1FJG - chains A and K of the 22 polymer chains in the assembly; structure by X-ray diffraction, 3.00 A resolution.

# Chain A
Molecule: 16S ribosomal RNA
From: Thermus thermophilus
Sequence (1522 nucleotides; numbered 0 to 1544 plus 19 insertion-coded residues; 42 numbers in that range are skipped by the numbering (no residue carries them; nothing is unmodelled there); the number before each row is that of its first residue; a row labelled like 190A-190L holds insertion residues (190A, then the next letters in order); numbering starts at 0):
     0 UUUGUUGGAGAGUUUGAUCCUGGCUCAGGGUGAACGCUGGCGGCGUGCCU
    50 AAGACAUGCAAGUCGUGCGGG
    73 CCGCGGGGUUUU
    88 ACUCCG
    95 UGGUC
   101 AGCGGCGGACGGGUGAGUAACGCGUGGGU
  129A G
   130 ACCUACCCGGAAGAGGGGGACAACCCGGGGAAACUCGGGCUAAUCCCCCA
   180 UGUGGACCCGC
190A-190L CCCUUGGGGUGU
   191 GUCCAAAGGGCUUU
   216 GCCCGCUUCCGGAUGGGCCCGCGUCCCAUCAGCUAGUUGGUGGGGUAAUG
   266 GCCCACCAAGGCGACGACGGGUAGCCGGUCUGAGAGGAUGGCCGGCCACA
   316 GGGGCACUGAGACACGGGCCCCACUCCUACGGGAGGCAGCAGUUAGGAAU
   366 CUUCCGCAAUGGGCGCAAGCCUGACGGAGCGACGCCGCUUGGAGGAAGAA
   416 GCCCUUCGGGGUGUAAACUCCUGAA
   442 CCCGGGACGAAACCCCCGACGA
   474 GGGGACUGACGGUACCGGG
   494 GUAAUAGCGCCGGCCAACUCCGUGCCAGCAGCCGCGGUAAUACGGAGGGC
   544 GCGAGCGUUACCCGGAUUCACUGGGCGUAAAGGGCGUGUAGGCGGCCUGG
   594 GGCGUCCCAUGUGAAAGACCACGGCUCAACCGUGGGGGAGCGUGGGAUAC
   644 GCUCAGGCUAGACGGUGGGAGAGGGUGGUGGAAUUCCCGGAGUAGCGGUG
   694 AAAUGCGCAGAUACCGGGAGGAACGCCGAUGGCGAAGGCAGCCACCUGGU
   744 CCACCCGUGACGCUGAGGCGCGAAAGCGUGGGGAGCAAACCGGAUUAGAU
   794 ACCCGGGUAGUCCACGCCCUAAACGAUGCGCGCUAGGUCUCUGGGUCU
   848 CCUGGGGGCCGAAGCUAACGCGUUAAGCGCGCCGCCUGGGGAGUACGGCC
   898 GCAAGGCUGAAACUCAAAGGAAUUGACGGGGGCCCGCACAAGCGGUGGAG
   948 CAUGUGGUUUAAUUCGAAGCAACGCGAAGAACCUUACCAGGCCUUGACAU
   998 GCUAGG
 1003A G
  1004 AACCCGGGUGAAAGCCUGGGGUGCCCC
1030A-1030D GCGA
  1031 GGGGAGCCCUAGCACAGGUGCUGCAUGGCCGUCGUCAGCUCGUGCCGUGA
  1081 GGUGUUGGGUUAAGUCCCGCAACGAGCGCAACCCCCGCCGUUAGUUGCCA
  1131 GCGGUUCGGCCGGGCACUCUAACGGGACUGCCCGCGAAA
  1171 GCGGGAGGAAGGAGGGGACGACGUCUGGUCAGCAUGGCCCUUACGGCCUG
  1221 GGCGACACACGUGCUACAAUGCCCACUACAAAGCGAUGCCACCCGGCAAC
  1271 GGGGAGCUAAUCGCAAAAAGGUGGGCCCAGUUCGGAUUGGGGUCUGCAAC
  1321 CCGACCCCAUGAAGCCGGAAUCGCUAGUAAUCGCGGAUCAG
 1361A C
  1362 CAUGCCGCGGUGAAUACGUUCCCGGGCCUUGUACACACCGCCCGUCACGC
  1412 CAUGGGAGCGGGCUCUACCCGAAGUCGCCGGG
  1446 AGCCUACGGG
  1459 CAGGCGCCGAGGGUAGGGCCCGUGACUGGGGCGAAGUCGUAACAAGGUAG
  1509 CUGUACCGGAAGGUGCGGCUGGAUCACCUCCUUUCU
Unresolved in the structure: 0-4, 1535-1544
Metal / ion sites: Mg2+ site 1: U12, G22; Mg2+ site 2 near U14 (its only coordinating residue here); Mg2+ site 3 near G21 (its only coordinating residue here); Mg2+ site 4: G61, U62, G105; Mg2+ site 5: G69, G70, U98; Mg2+ site 6: C106, G107, A325; Mg2+ site 7: G107, G326; Mg2+ site 8: G107, G108, G326; Mg2+ site 9: G108, A109; Mg2+ site 10: A109, G331; Mg2+ site 11: A109, G324, G326; Mg2+ site 12: A116, G117, G289; 63 more Mg2+ sites not listed
Small-molecule neighbours:
  - paromomycin (PAR): C1404, G1405, U1406, C1407, A1408, C1409, G1489, C1490, G1491, A1492, A1493, G1494, U1495, C1496
  - spectinomycin (SCM): C1063, G1064, C1066, G1068, C1069, A1191, C1192, G1193, U1194, G1386, G1387, C1388
  - streptomycin (SRY): U12, U13, U14, C526, G527, C912, A913, A914, A915, C1490, G1491
From the paper describing this entry:
  - binding site for Fragment of messenger RNA: G693, G926, C1400, C1402, C1403
  - Mg2+ coordination: G1401
  - binding site for spectinomycin: G1064, C1192
  - binding site for paromomycin: A1408, G1491, A1493
  - conformationally variable residues (side-chain flip): A1492, A1493
  - contacts within the chain: G1064/C1192 (hydrogen bond)

# Chain K
Molecule: 30S ribosomal protein S11
From: Thermus thermophilus
Amino-acid sequence (129 residues; row label = number of the first residue in the row):
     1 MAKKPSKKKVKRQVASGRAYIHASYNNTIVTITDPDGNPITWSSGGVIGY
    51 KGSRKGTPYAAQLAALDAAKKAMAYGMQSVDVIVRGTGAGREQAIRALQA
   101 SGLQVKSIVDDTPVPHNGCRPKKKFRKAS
Unresolved in the structure: 1-10

# How chain A and chain K interact
Residue-residue contacts - 81 pairs, chain A then chain K:
  G674(A) / His-116(K)  base contact
  A675(A) / Val-114(K)  hydrogen bond to the sugar
  A675(A) / Pro-115(K)  base contact
  A675(A) / His-116(K)  hydrogen bond to the base
  A675(A) / Gly-118(K)  base contact
  A676(A) / Pro-113(K)  sugar contact
  A676(A) / Pro-115(K)  sugar contact
  A676(A) / Cys-119(K)  base contact
  U677(A) / Cys-119(K)  base contact
  G683(A) / Asn-38(K)  hydrogen bond to the sugar
  G683(A) / Pro-39(K)  base contact
  A684(A) / Asn-38(K)  hydrogen bond to the sugar
  A684(A) / Pro-39(K)  hydrogen bond to the sugar
  G685(A) / Pro-39(K)  sugar contact
  G685(A) / Ile-40(K)  sugar contact
  G685(A) / Trp-42(K)  sugar contact
  U686(A) / Trp-42(K)  hydrogen bond to the sugar
  A687(A) / Trp-42(K)  sugar contact
  A687(A) / Lys-71(K)  salt bridge to the phosphate
  G688(A) / Trp-42(K)  sugar contact
  G688(A) / Ser-44(K)  hydrogen bond to the phosphate
  G688(A) / Gly-46(K)  sugar contact
  G688(A) / Val-47(K)  sugar contact
  C689(A) / Asn-27(K)  phosphate contact
  C689(A) / Ser-44(K)  hydrogen bond to the phosphate
  C689(A) / Gly-45(K)  phosphate contact
  C689(A) / Gly-46(K)  hydrogen bond to the phosphate
  C689(A) / Lys-55(K)  salt bridge to the phosphate
  G690(A) / Asn-27(K)  phosphate contact
  G690(A) / Lys-51(K)  base contact
  G690(A) / Lys-55(K)  hydrogen bond to the base
  G691(A) / Asn-26(K)  hydrogen bond to the phosphate
  G691(A) / Lys-51(K)  base contact
  G691(A) / Gly-52(K)  base contact
  G691(A) / Lys-55(K)  hydrogen bond to the base
  U692(A) / Asn-26(K)  hydrogen bond to the phosphate
  U692(A) / Gly-52(K)  base contact
  U692(A) / Ser-53(K)  hydrogen bond to the base
  U692(A) / Lys-124(K)  salt bridge to the phosphate
  A694(A) / Ser-53(K)  hydrogen bond to the phosphate
  A695(A) / Ser-53(K)  hydrogen bond to the phosphate
  A704(A) / Trp-42(K)  base contact
  U705(A) / Ile-29(K)  base contact
  U705(A) / Trp-42(K)  base contact
  A706(A) / His-22(K)  sugar contact
  A706(A) / Ile-29(K)  sugar contact
  A706(A) / Thr-31(K)  hydrogen bond to the sugar
  A706(A) / Pro-39(K)  base contact
  C707(A) / Tyr-20(K)  hydrogen bond to the phosphate
  C707(A) / Thr-31(K)  sugar contact
  C707(A) / Gly-37(K)  hydrogen bond to the sugar
  C707(A) / Pro-39(K)  base contact
  C707(A) / Arg-85(K)  salt bridge to the phosphate
  C708(A) / Tyr-20(K)  hydrogen bond to the phosphate
  C708(A) / Asp-36(K)  sugar contact
  C708(A) / Gly-37(K)  sugar contact
  C708(A) / Arg-85(K)  salt bridge to the phosphate
  G714(A) / Cys-119(K)  base contact
  A715(A) / Gly-118(K)  base contact
  A716(A) / Asn-117(K)  hydrogen bond to the sugar
  A716(A) / Gly-118(K)  base contact
  C717(A) / His-116(K)  sugar contact
  C717(A) / Asn-117(K)  sugar contact
  G718(A) / His-116(K)  stacking on the base
  G718(A) / Asn-117(K)  sugar contact
  A777(A) / Cys-119(K)  base contact
  G778(A) / Cys-119(K)  sugar contact
  G778(A) / Arg-120(K)  hydrogen bond to the sugar
  C779(A) / Arg-120(K)  sugar contact
  C779(A) / Pro-121(K)  sugar contact
  C779(A) / Lys-122(K)  phosphate contact
  C779(A) / Lys-123(K)  phosphate contact
  A780(A) / Lys-122(K)  phosphate contact
  A780(A) / Lys-123(K)  hydrogen bond to the phosphate
  C796(A) / Lys-123(K)  salt bridge to the phosphate
  C797(A) / Lys-124(K)  phosphate contact
  G798(A) / Lys-122(K)  salt bridge to the phosphate
  U1522(A) / Lys-123(K)  phosphate contact
  G1523(A) / Lys-123(K)  salt bridge to the phosphate
  C1524(A) / Arg-120(K)  salt bridge to the phosphate
  G1525(A) / Arg-120(K)  salt bridge to the phosphate
Interface residues without a listed pair, chain K (37 interface residues in all): Arg-18, Tyr-75, Arg-126

# Summary
Chain A and chain K each contribute 37 residues to their interface; the contacts include 23 hydrogen bonds, 10
salt bridges and 1 aromatic stacking contact. Polar contacts include A675(A)/His-116(K), G690(A)/Lys-55(K) and
G691(A)/Lys-55(K). From the paper: a binding site for Fragment of messenger RNA at G693(A), G926(A) and
C1400(A) among others; a binding site for paromomycin at A1408(A), G1491(A) and A1493(A).
Chain A is 16S ribosomal RNA and chain K is 30S ribosomal protein S11, both from Thermus thermophilus; the
structure, Structure of the thermus thermophilus 30S ribosomal subunit in complex with the antibiotics
streptomycin, spectinomycin, and ..., was determined by X-ray diffraction.
